Entry 6QCV (X-ray diffraction, 3.24 A resolution); this record covers chains C and R of the 6 polymer chains in the assembly.

[Chain C]
Protein: Polymerase basic protein 2
From: Influenza B virus
Reference sequence: Q5V8X3 (Q5V8X3_9INFB); residue numbers follow UniProt; this construct covers 1-770
Chain sequence (798 residues; each row starts with the number of its first residue; numbers below 1 keep their minus sign (Gly-8 is residue -8)):
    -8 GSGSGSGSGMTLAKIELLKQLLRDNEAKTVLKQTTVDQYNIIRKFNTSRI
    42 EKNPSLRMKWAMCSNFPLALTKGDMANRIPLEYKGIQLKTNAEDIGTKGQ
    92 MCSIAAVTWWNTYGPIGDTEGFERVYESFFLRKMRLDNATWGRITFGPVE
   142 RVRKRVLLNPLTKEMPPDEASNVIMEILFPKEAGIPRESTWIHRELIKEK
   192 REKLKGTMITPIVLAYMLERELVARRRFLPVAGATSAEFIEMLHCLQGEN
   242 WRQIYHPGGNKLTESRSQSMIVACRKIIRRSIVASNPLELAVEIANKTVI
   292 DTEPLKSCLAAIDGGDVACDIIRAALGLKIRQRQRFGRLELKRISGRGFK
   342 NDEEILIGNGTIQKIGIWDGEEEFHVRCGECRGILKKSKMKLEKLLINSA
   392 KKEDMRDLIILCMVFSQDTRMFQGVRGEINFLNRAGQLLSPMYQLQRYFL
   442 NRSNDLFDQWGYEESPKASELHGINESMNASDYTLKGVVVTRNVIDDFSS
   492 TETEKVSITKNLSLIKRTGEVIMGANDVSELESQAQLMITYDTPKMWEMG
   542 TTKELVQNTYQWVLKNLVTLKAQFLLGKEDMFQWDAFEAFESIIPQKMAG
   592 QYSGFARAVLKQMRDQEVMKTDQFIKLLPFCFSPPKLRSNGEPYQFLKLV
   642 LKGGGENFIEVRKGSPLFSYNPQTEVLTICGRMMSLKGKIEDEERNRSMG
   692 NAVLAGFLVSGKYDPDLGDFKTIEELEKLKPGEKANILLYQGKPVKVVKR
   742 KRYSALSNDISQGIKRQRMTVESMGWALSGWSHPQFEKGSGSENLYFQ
Disordered / not traced: -8 to -1, 486-493, 741-789
Construct notes: expression tag (-8 to 0, 771-789)

[Chain R]
Molecule: 21-nt RNA strand
Sequence (21 nucleotides; numbered 1 to 21; the number before each row is that of its first residue):
     1 UAUACCUCUGCUUCUGCUAUU

[Chain C / chain R interface]
Pairs across the interface (12):
  Thr38(C) with U12(R), base contact
  Ser39(C) with U12(R), base contact
  Arg40(C) with C11(R), hydrogen bond to the base; U12(R), hydrogen bond to the sugar; U15(R), salt bridge to the phosphate
  Glu42(C) with C11(R), base contact
  Lys43(C) with U15(R), hydrogen bond to the base
  Arg48(C) with C11(R), hydrogen bond to the sugar
  Trp51(C) with G10(R), hydrogen bond to the sugar; C11(R), hydrogen bond to the phosphate
  Arg218(C) with U21(R), base contact
  Arg425(C) with U20(R), salt bridge to the phosphate

[Overview]
9 residues of chain C face 6 of chain R across their interface, with 6 hydrogen bonds and 2 salt bridges.
Polar contacts include Arg40(C)-C11(R), Lys43(C)-U15(R) and Arg40(C)-U12(R).
Here chain C is Polymerase basic protein 2 (Influenza B virus) and chain R is a 21-nt RNA strand. Entry 6QCV
(Crystal structure of influenza B polymerase initiation state with capped 14-mer RNA primer and CTP) was
determined by X-ray diffraction (same publication as 6QCS, 6QCT, 6QCW and 6QCX).
